PDB entry 6IG0 | electron microscopy, 3.37 A resolution | chains G and J of the 10 polymer chains in the assembly

Chain G:
Molecule: Type III-A CRISPR-associated RAMP protein Csm3
Organism: Streptococcus thermophilus ND03
UniProtKB: A0A2U2M035 (A0A2U2M035_STRTR); numbering as in UniProt (aligned over 1-220)
Chain sequence (220 residues; row label = number of the first residue in the row):
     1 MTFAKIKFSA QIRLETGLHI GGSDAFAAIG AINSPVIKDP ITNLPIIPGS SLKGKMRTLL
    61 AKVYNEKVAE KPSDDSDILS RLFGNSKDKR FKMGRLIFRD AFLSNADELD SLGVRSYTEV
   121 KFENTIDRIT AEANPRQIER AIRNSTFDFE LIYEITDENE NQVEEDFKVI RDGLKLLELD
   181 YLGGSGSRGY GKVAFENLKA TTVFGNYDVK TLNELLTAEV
Not modelled in the structure: 1, 219-220
Differences from the reference sequence: engineered mutation Asn33 (Asp in A0A2U2M035)

Chain J:
Molecule: CTR1
Sequence (42 nucleotides; each row starts with the number of its first residue):
     1 GGUAGGAAUG GGUAAUUAUA GCGAGCUAGA AAGCCAAAGG UC
Not modelled in the structure: 1-6, 40-42

Chain G / chain J interface:
Pairs across the interface (14; chain G residue first):
  Ile29(G) with U17(J), hydrogen bond to the sugar; A18(J), phosphate contact
  Gly30(G) with U17(J), sugar contact
  Ala31(G) with A18(J), phosphate contact
  Asn33(G) with A18(J), hydrogen bond to the sugar
  Thr125(G) with A18(J), base contact
  Ala133(G) with U16(J), hydrogen bond to the sugar
  Asn134(G) with U16(J), sugar contact; A18(J), hydrogen bond to the sugar; U19(J), sugar contact
  Pro135(G) with U16(J), base contact; U17(J), sugar contact; A18(J), sugar contact
  Arg136(G) with A18(J), base contact
Interface residues without a listed pair, chain G (11 interface residues in all): Ser34, Gln137

Overview:
The interface between chain G and chain J involves 11 residues on one side and 4 on the other, with 4 hydrogen
bonds. Polar pairs include Ile29(G)-U17(J), Asn33(G)-A18(J) and Ala133(G)-U16(J).
Here chain G is Type III-A CRISPR-associated RAMP protein Csm3 (Streptococcus thermophilus ND03) and chain J
is CTR1. Entry 6IG0 (Type III-A Csm complex, Cryo-EM structure of Csm-CTR1, ATP bound) was determined by
electron microscopy (same publication as 6IFK, 6IFL, 6IFN, 6IFR, 6IFU, 6IFY and 6IFZ).
